2ARA - chain A; structure by X-ray diffraction, 2.80 A resolution.

[Chain A]
Protein: ARAC
Organism: Escherichia coli
Notes: fragment: sugar-binding/dimerization domain
Reference sequence: P0A9E0 (ARAC_ECOLI); numbering as in UniProt (aligned over 19-167)
Amino-acid sequence (149 residues; row label = number of the first residue in the row):
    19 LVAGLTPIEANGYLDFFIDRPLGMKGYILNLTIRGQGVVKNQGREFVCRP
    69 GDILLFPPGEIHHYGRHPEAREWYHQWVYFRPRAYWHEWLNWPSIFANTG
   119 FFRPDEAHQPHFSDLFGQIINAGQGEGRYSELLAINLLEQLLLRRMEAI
Swiss-Prot annotation at these positions:
  - binding site (alpha-L-arabinopyanose): Thr24, Arg38, Tyr82, His93
What the authors report for this chain:
  - conformationally variable residues (side-chain flip): Tyr31
  - self-association interface (contacts with another copy of this molecule); pairs are residue here / residue on that copy: Ile36-Tyr31 (hydrophobic contact), Met42-Tyr31 (hydrophobic contact), Tyr82-Tyr31 (hydrogen bond), Trp95-Tyr31 (hydrophobic contact), Val20, Leu32, Phe34, Ile46

[In short]
UniProt lists 4 alpha-L-arabinopyanose-binding residues. The paper reports conformational variability at
Tyr31; a self-association interface involving Val20, Leu32 and Phe34 among others.
Chain A is ARAC (Escherichia coli); the structure, Apo form of escherichia coli regulatory protein arac, was
determined by X-ray diffraction together with 2ARC from the same study.
